Entry 7SL4 (electron microscopy, 5.00 A resolution (low resolution: residue-level contacts below are approximate; hydrogen-bond / salt-bridge calls are withheld)); this record covers chains C and E of the 6 polymer chains in the assembly.

== Chain C ==
Protein: Insulin B chain
From: Homo sapiens
Reference sequence: P01308 (INS_HUMAN); residues 1-30 here correspond to UniProt positions 25-54 (UniProt number = residue number + 24)
Chain sequence (30 residues; numbered 1 to 30; the number before each row is that of its first residue):
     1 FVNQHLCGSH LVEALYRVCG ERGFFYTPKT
Unresolved in the structure: 1, 29-30
Sequence notes: engineered mutation Arg17 (Leu41 in P01308)

== Chain E ==
Protein: Insulin A chain
From: Homo sapiens
Reference sequence: P01308 (INS_HUMAN); residues 1-21 here correspond to UniProt positions 90-110 (UniProt number = residue number + 89)
Chain sequence (21 residues; each row starts with the number of its first residue):
     1 GIVEQCCTSI CSLYQLENYC N
Cystine bridges: Cys6-Cys11

== Interface between chain C and chain E ==
Contacting residue pairs (26; chain C residue first):
  Asn3(C) - Ile10(E)
  Asn3(C) - Cys11(E)
  Asn3(C) - Ser12(E)
  Gln4(C) - Ile10(E)
  His5(C) - Cys6(E)
  His5(C) - Cys7(E)
  His5(C) - Thr8(E)
  His5(C) - Ser9(E)
  His5(C) - Ile10(E)
  Leu6(C) - Cys6(E)
  Leu6(C) - Cys7(E)
  Cys7(C) - Cys7(E)  disulfide
  Leu11(C) - Cys6(E)
  Val18(C) - Leu13(E)
  Val18(C) - Leu16(E)
  Cys19(C) - Cys20(E)  disulfide
  Arg22(C) - Cys20(E)
  Arg22(C) - Asn21(E)
  Gly23(C) - Cys20(E)
  Gly23(C) - Asn21(E)
  Phe24(C) - Tyr19(E)
  Phe24(C) - Cys20(E)
  Phe24(C) - Asn21(E)
  Phe25(C) - Tyr19(E)
  Phe25(C) - Cys20(E)
  Phe25(C) - Asn21(E)
Interface residues without a listed pair, chain C (15 interface residues in all): Val2, Leu15, Tyr26
Interface residues without a listed pair, chain E (13 interface residues in all): Glu17
Inter-chain disulfides: Cys7(C)-Cys7(E), Cys19(C)-Cys20(E)

== Summary ==
15 residues of chain C face 13 of chain E across their interface, with 2 disulfide bonds.
Here chain C is Insulin B chain and chain E is Insulin A chain, both from Homo sapiens. Entry 7SL4
(Full-length insulin receptor bound with site 2 binding deficient mutant insulin (B-L17R) -- asymmetric
conformation) was determined by electron microscopy together with 7SL1, 7SL2, 7SL3, 7SL6, 7SL7, 7STH and 3
further entries from the same study.
